Entry 3AZE (X-ray diffraction, 3.00 A resolution); this record covers chains F and J of the 10 polymer chains in the assembly.

# Chain F
Protein: Histone H4
Source organism: Homo sapiens
UniProt: P62805 (H4_HUMAN); residues 0-102 here correspond to UniProt positions 1-103 (UniProt number = residue number + 1)
Sequence (106 residues; each row starts with the number of its first residue; numbers below 1 keep their minus sign (Gly-3 is residue -3)):
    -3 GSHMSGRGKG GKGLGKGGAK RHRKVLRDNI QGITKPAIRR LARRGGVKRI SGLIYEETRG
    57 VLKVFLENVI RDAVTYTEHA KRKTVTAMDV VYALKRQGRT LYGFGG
Disordered / not traced: -3 to 17
Sequence notes: expression tag (-3 to -1)

# Chain J
Molecule: 146-nt DNA strand
Sequence (146 nucleotides; numbered 147 to 292; the number before each row is that of its first residue):
   147 ATCAATATCC ACCTGCAGAT TCTACCAAAA GTGTATTTGG AAACTGCTCC ATCAAAAGGC
   207 ATGTTCAGCT GAATTCAGCT GAACATGCCT TTTGATGGAG CAGTTTCCAA ATACACTTTT
   267 GGTAGAATCT GCAGGTGGAT ATTGAT
Disordered / not traced: 147-148
Metal / ion sites: Mn2+ near DG217 (its only coordinating residue here)

# How chain F and chain J interact
Contacting residue pairs (8):
  His18(F) - DT198(J)  hydrogen bond to the phosphate
  Thr30(F) - DA207(J)  sugar contact
  Thr30(F) - DT208(J)  phosphate contact
  Pro32(F) - DA207(J)  sugar contact
  Pro32(F) - DT208(J)  phosphate contact
  Arg36(F) - DA207(J)  salt bridge to the phosphate
  Arg45(F) - DT216(J)  hydrogen bond to the phosphate
  Arg45(F) - DG217(J)  sugar contact
Also at the interface, not in a pair above, chain F (7 interface residues in all): Arg19, Lys31
Also at the interface, not in a pair above, chain J (6 interface residues in all): DC199

# Overview
7 residues of chain F and 6 residues of chain J are in contact; the contacts include 2 hydrogen bonds and 1
salt bridge. Polar pairs include His18(F)-DT198(J), Arg45(F)-DT216(J) and Arg36(F)-DA207(J).
Chain F is Histone H4 (Homo sapiens) and chain J is a 146-nt DNA strand; the structure, Crystal Structure of
Human Nucleosome Core Particle Containing H3K64Q mutation, was determined by X-ray diffraction, deposited
together with 3AYW, 3AZF, 3AZG, 3AZH, 3AZJ, 3AZK and 3 further entries.
